4RM0 - chains A and B; structure by X-ray diffraction, 2.00 A resolution.

# Chain A (and B)
Name: Capsid protein
Notes: fragment: Protrusion domain; chain B of this document is another copy of the same molecule, construct and numbering; everything in this record applies to it too
UniProtKB: Q6B7R3 (Q6B7R3_9CALI); residues 220-527 here = UniProt positions 220-527
Chain sequence (316 residues; numbered 212 to 527; the number before each row is that of its first residue):
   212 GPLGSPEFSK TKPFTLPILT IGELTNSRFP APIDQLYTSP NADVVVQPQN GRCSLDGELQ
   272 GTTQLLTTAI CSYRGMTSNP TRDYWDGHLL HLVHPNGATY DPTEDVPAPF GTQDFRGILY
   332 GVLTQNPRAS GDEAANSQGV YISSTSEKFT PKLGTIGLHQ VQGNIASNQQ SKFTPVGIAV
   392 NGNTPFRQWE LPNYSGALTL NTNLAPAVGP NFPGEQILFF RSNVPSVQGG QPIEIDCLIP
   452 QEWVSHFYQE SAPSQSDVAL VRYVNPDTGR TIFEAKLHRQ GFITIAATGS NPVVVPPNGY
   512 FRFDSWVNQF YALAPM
Not modelled in the structure: 212-220 (chain B: 212-221)
Sequence notes: expression tag (212-219); engineered mutation Asn-375 (His in Q6B7R3), Ile-376 (His in Q6B7R3), Ala-377 (Ser in Q6B7R3), Ser-378 (Gln in Q6B7R3), Asn-379 (His in Q6B7R3), Val-387 (Leu in Q6B7R3), Ile-389 (Val in Q6B7R3)
From the paper describing this entry:
  - binding site for beta-D-galactopyranose: Asp-294, Tyr-295, Trp-296, Asp-297, Ser-354, Thr-356, Glu-358, Asn-392, Asn-394, Thr-395
  - binding site for alpha-L-fucopyranose: Glu-358, Asn-394
  - contacts within the chain: Asp-297/Ser-357 (hydrogen bond)
  - mutagenesis - E358A: increased binding to A antigen

# Interface between chain A and chain B
Contacting residue pairs (76):
  Pro-228(A) with Gln-460(B)
  Ile-229(A) with Gln-460(B), hydrogen bond (backbone-side chain)
  Leu-230(A) with Leu-276(B), hydrophobic; Gln-460(B)
  Glu-234(A) with Leu-277(B); Tyr-459(B)
  Leu-235(A) with Leu-277(B)
  Thr-236(A) with Leu-277(B)
  Pro-241(A) with Thr-279(B)
  Ala-242(A) with Thr-279(B)
  Pro-243(A) with Leu-277(B), hydrophobic; Thr-279(B)
  Leu-276(A) with Leu-230(B), hydrophobic
  Leu-277(A) with Glu-234(B); Leu-235(B); Thr-236(B); Pro-243(B), hydrophobic
  Thr-278(A) with Thr-278(B); Thr-279(B)
  Thr-279(A) with Thr-236(B); Pro-241(B); Ala-242(B); Thr-278(B)
  Trp-296(A) with Glu-344(B)
  Tyr-331(A) with Val-333(B); Ser-348(B), hydrogen bond
  Val-333(A) with Tyr-331(B); Val-333(B), hydrophobic; Val-387(B), hydrophobic
  Thr-335(A) with Pro-436(B)
  Pro-338(A) with Gly-441(B)
  Arg-339(A) with Gly-441(B)
  Gly-342(A) with Gln-439(B), hydrogen bond (backbone-side chain)
  Asp-343(A) with Gln-439(B)
  Glu-344(A) with Trp-296(B); Tyr-352(B); His-370(B), salt bridge; Val-372(B); Gln-439(B)
  Ala-345(A) with Tyr-352(B), hydrogen bond (backbone-side chain); Gln-373(B); Val-438(B)
  Ala-346(A) with Val-438(B), hydrogen bond (backbone-backbone)
  Asn-347(A) with Ser-437(B), hydrogen bond (side chain-backbone); Val-438(B), hydrogen bond (backbone-backbone)
  Ser-348(A) with Tyr-331(B); Gln-373(B), hydrogen bond (backbone-side chain); Val-438(B)
  Tyr-352(A) with Glu-344(B); Ala-345(B), hydrogen bond (side chain-backbone)
  His-370(A) with Glu-344(B), salt bridge
  Val-372(A) with Glu-344(B)
  Gln-373(A) with Ala-345(B); Ser-348(B), hydrogen bond (side chain-backbone)
  Lys-383(A) with Asn-434(B), hydrogen bond (side chain-backbone)
  Pro-386(A) with Thr-385(B)
  Val-387(A) with Val-333(B), hydrophobic
  Pro-436(A) with Thr-335(B)
  Ser-437(A) with Asn-347(B), hydrogen bond (backbone-side chain)
  Val-438(A) with Thr-335(B); Ala-345(B); Ala-346(B), hydrogen bond (backbone-backbone); Asn-347(B), hydrogen bond (backbone-backbone); Ser-348(B)
  Gln-439(A) with Gly-342(B); Asp-343(B); Glu-344(B)
  Gly-440(A) with Pro-338(B); Arg-339(B), hydrogen bond (backbone-backbone); Ala-340(B)
  Gly-441(A) with Pro-338(B); Ala-340(B)
  Tyr-459(A) with Glu-234(B)
  Gln-460(A) with Pro-228(B); Ile-229(B), hydrogen bond (side chain-backbone); Leu-230(B)
Other interface residues (no listed pair), chain A (47 interface residues in all): Gly-233, Asn-307, Thr-385, Gln-442, Pro-443, Glu-453
Other interface residues (no listed pair), chain B (48 interface residues in all): Gly-233, Asn-307, Pro-386, Val-435, Gly-440, Gln-442, Glu-453

# Summary
47 residues of chain A face 48 of chain B across their interface; the contacts include 16 hydrogen bonds and 2
salt bridges. Polar contacts include Glu-344(A)/His-370(B), Ile-229(A)/Gln-460(B) and Tyr-331(A)/Ser-348(B).
From the paper: a binding site for beta-D-galactopyranose at Asp-294(A), Tyr-295(A) and Trp-296(A) among
others; E358A of chain A increases binding to A antigen.
Chain A and chain B are both Capsid protein; the structure, Crystal structure of Norovirus OIF P domain in
complex with Lewis a trisaccharide, was determined by X-ray diffraction together with 4RLZ from the same
study.
